Entry 5U4V (X-ray diffraction, 2.60 A resolution); this record covers chain A.

# Chain A
Molecule: Rho GTPase-activating protein 5
Source organism: Homo sapiens
Reference sequence: Q13017 (RHG05_HUMAN); residue numbers follow UniProt; this construct covers 590-763
Sequence (176 residues; each row starts with the number of its first residue):
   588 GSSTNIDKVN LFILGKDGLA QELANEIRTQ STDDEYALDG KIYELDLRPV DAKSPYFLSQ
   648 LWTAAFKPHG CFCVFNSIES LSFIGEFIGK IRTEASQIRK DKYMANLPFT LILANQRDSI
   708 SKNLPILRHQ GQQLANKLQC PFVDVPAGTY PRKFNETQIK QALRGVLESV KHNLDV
Disordered / not traced: 588-593, 640-654, 686-690, 703-709, 734-738, 762-763
Sequence notes: expression tag (588-589)
Curated features (UniProtKB/Swiss-Prot):
  - modified residue: Ser-590 (Phosphoserine)

# In short
Chain A is Rho GTPase-activating protein 5 (Homo sapiens); the structure, pseudoGTPase domain (pG1) of
p190RhoGAP-B, was determined by X-ray diffraction, deposited together with 5U4U.
